8UK2 - chains g and k of the 21 polymer chains in the assembly; structure by electron microscopy, 8.00 A resolution (low resolution: residue-level contacts below are approximate; hydrogen-bond / salt-bridge calls are withheld).

Chain g (and k):
Molecule: Outer capsid glycoprotein VP7
From: Simian rotavirus A strain RRV
Notes: chain k of this document is another copy of the same molecule, construct and numbering; everything in this record applies to it too
Reference sequence: P12476 (VP7_ROTRH); numbering as in UniProt (aligned over 1-326)
Amino-acid sequence (326 residues; numbered 1 to 326; the number before each row is that of its first residue):
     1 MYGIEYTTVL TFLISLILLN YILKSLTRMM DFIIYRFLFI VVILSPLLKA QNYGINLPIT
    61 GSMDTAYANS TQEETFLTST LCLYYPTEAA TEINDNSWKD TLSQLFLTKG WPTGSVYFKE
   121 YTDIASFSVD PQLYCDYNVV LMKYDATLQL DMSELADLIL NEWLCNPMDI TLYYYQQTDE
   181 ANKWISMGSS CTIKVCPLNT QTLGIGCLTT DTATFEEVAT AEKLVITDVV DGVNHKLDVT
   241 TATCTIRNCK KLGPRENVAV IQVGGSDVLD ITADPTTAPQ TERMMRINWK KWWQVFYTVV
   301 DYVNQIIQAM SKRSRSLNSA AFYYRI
Not modelled in the structure: 1-54 (chain k: 1-50, 316-326)
Cystine bridges: C82-C135, C165-C249, C191-C244, C196-C207
Covalently attached groups: N-acetylglucosamine (NAG) linked to N69
Ion coordination: Ca2+ site 1: D95 (shared with 3 residues of chain i); Ca2+ site 2: D151, E154, E222, L224; Ca2+ site 3: Q177, D228, V229, D231 (shared with 1 residue of chain h); Ca2+ site 4: G206, T214 (shared with 1 residue of chain h); Ca2+ site 5: D301 (shared with 3 residues of chain i)

Interface between chain g and chain k:
Pairs across the interface (40; chain g residue first):
  I55(g) with Q51(k); N52(k); I55(k); L57(k)
  N56(g) with Q51(k)
  L57(g) with N52(k); L57(k); P58(k); I59(k)
  P58(g) with N52(k); L57(k)
  I59(g) with N52(k); I55(k); L57(k)
  K99(g) with L172(k)
  D100(g) with L172(k)
  S103(g) with Y173(k)
  T113(g) with Y173(k)
  G114(g) with Y173(k); Y175(k)
  V116(g) with Y173(k)
  Y117(g) with P167(k); M168(k); D169(k); Y175(k)
  Y134(g) with C165(k); P167(k); R247(k)
  C135(g) with P167(k)
  D136(g) with N166(k)
  R315(g) with Y53(k)
  S316(g) with R315(k)
  L317(g) with W163(k); L252(k)
  Y324(g) with Y134(k)
  R325(g) with D136(k)
  I326(g) with T80(k); Y117(k); Y134(k); C135(k)
Also at the interface, not in a pair above, chain g (26 interface residues in all): T80, C82, F118, K119, S314
Also at the interface, not in a pair above, chain k (29 interface residues in all): G54, N56, K119, E162, T245

Overview:
Chain g and chain k form an interface of 26 and 29 residues respectively. N-acetylglucosamine is covalently
linked to N69(g). D151(g), E154(g), E222(g) and L224(g) coordinate Ca2+ site 2. Q177(g), D228(g), V229(g) and
D231(g) form the Ca2+ site 3.
Both chains are Outer capsid glycoprotein VP7 (Simian rotavirus A strain RRV). Entry 8UK2 (The rotavirus
VP5*/VP8* conformational transition permeabilizes membranes to Ca2+ (class 5 reconstruction)) was determined
by electron microscopy, deposited together with 8UK3.
